Entry 1NJ9 (X-ray diffraction, 2.35 A resolution); this record covers chains L and H.

Chain L:
Molecule: immunoglobulin variable chain
Organism: Mus musculus
Amino-acid sequence (212 residues; numbered 1 to 210 plus 3 insertion-coded residues; 1 number in that range is skipped by the numbering (no residue carries it; nothing is unmodelled there); the number before each row is that of its first residue; a row labelled like 27A-27C holds insertion residues (27A, then the next letters in order)):
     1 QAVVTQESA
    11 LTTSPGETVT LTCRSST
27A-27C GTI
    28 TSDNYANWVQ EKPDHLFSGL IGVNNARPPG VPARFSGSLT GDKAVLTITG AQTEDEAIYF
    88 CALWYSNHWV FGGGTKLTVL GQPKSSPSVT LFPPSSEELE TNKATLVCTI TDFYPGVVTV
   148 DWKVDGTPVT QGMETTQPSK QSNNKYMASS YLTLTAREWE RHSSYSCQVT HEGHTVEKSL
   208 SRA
Disulfide bonds: Cys23-Cys88, Cys135-Cys194
Bound ions: Na+ near Asp41 (its only coordinating residue here)

Chain H:
Molecule: immunoglobulin heavy chain
Organism: Mus musculus
Amino-acid sequence (215 residues; each row starts with the number of its first residue; note: 1 number in that range is skipped by the numbering (no residue carries it; nothing is unmodelled there); a row labelled like 82A-82C holds insertion residues (82A, then the next letters in order)):
     1 EVQLQQSGPE LVKPGASVKV SCKASGYSFT DYNMYWVKQN HGESLEWIAY ID
   52A P
    53 SNGDTFYNQK FQGKATVTLD KSSSTAFMHL
82A-82C NSL
    83 TSEDSAVYYC ARGGGLF
   101 AFWGQGTLVT VSAKTTPPSV YPLAPGSAAQ TNSMVTLGCL VKGYFPEPVT VTWNSGSLSS
   161 GVHTFPAVLQ SDLYTLSSSV TVPSSPRPSE TVTCNVAHPA SSTKVDKKIV PR
Disulfide bonds: Cys22-Cys92, Cys139-Cys194
Bound ions: Na+ site 1 near Trp153 (its only coordinating residue here); Na+ site 2 near Thr203 (its only coordinating residue here); Na+ site 3 near Arg212 (its only coordinating residue here)

How chain L and chain H interact:
Pairs across the interface (70):
  Asn34(L) - Leu98(H)
  Asn34(L) - Phe99(H)  hydrogen bond (side chain-backbone)
  Val36(L) - Phe99(H)
  Val36(L) - Trp103(H)  hydrophobic
  Glu38(L) - Gln39(H)  hydrogen bond
  His42(L) - Tyr91(H)  hydrogen bond (backbone-side chain)
  Phe44(L) - Gln39(H)
  Phe44(L) - Leu45(H)  hydrophobic
  Phe44(L) - Tyr91(H)
  Phe44(L) - Phe102(H)
  Phe44(L) - Trp103(H)  hydrophobic
  Ser45(L) - Ala101(H)
  Ser45(L) - Phe102(H)
  Ser45(L) - Trp103(H)
  Gly46(L) - Phe99(H)  hydrogen bond (backbone-backbone)
  Gly46(L) - Ala101(H)  hydrogen bond (backbone-backbone)
  Gly46(L) - Trp103(H)
  Ile48(L) - Leu98(H)
  Gly49(L) - Gly97(H)
  Gly49(L) - Leu98(H)
  Val50(L) - Gly97(H)  hydrogen bond (backbone-backbone)
  Phe87(L) - Ser44(H)
  Asn94(L) - Trp47(H)
  His95(L) - Trp47(H)
  His95(L) - Asn60(H)
  Trp96(L) - Tyr35(H)
  Trp96(L) - Trp47(H)
  Trp96(L) - Phe99(H)
  Phe98(L) - Val37(H)  hydrophobic
  Phe98(L) - Leu45(H)  hydrophobic
  Phe98(L) - Glu46(H)
  Phe98(L) - Trp47(H)
  Phe98(L) - Phe99(H)  hydrophobic
  Gly100(L) - Ser44(H)  hydrogen bond (backbone-side chain)
  Phe119(L) - Leu123(H)  hydrophobic
  Phe119(L) - Thr136(H)
  Phe119(L) - Leu137(H)
  Phe119(L) - Gly138(H)
  Ser122(L) - Tyr121(H)
  Ser122(L) - Pro122(H)
  Ser122(L) - Arg212(H)
  Ser123(L) - Arg212(H)  hydrogen bond
  Glu124(L) - Tyr121(H)
  Glu124(L) - Pro122(H)
  Glu124(L) - Lys207(H)
  Glu124(L) - Arg212(H)  salt bridge
  Glu125(L) - Tyr121(H)
  Glu125(L) - Leu140(H)
  Glu125(L) - Lys142(H)  salt bridge
  Thr128(L) - Tyr121(H)
  Lys130(L) - Lys142(H)
  Thr132(L) - Leu140(H)
  Val134(L) - Ser177(H)
  Thr136(L) - Phe165(H)
  Ile137(L) - Phe165(H)
  Thr138(L) - His163(H)  hydrogen bond
  Glu161(L) - Val168(H)
  Glu161(L) - Gln170(H)
  Thr163(L) - Pro166(H)
  Gln164(L) - Pro166(H)
  Ser166(L) - Pro166(H)
  Met174(L) - His163(H)
  Met174(L) - Thr164(H)
  Met174(L) - Phe165(H)  hydrophobic
  Ala175(L) - Phe165(H)
  Ser176(L) - Phe165(H)
  Ser176(L) - Ser177(H)
  Tyr178(L) - Leu176(H)  hydrogen bond (side chain-backbone)
  Tyr178(L) - Ser177(H)  hydrogen bond (side chain-backbone)
  Thr180(L) - Gln170(H)  hydrogen bond
Interface residues without a listed pair, chain L (44 interface residues in all): Leu47, Ala89, Trp91, Thr117, Pro120, Asp139, Gln168
Interface residues without a listed pair, chain H (40 interface residues in all): Tyr50, Tyr59, Gln61, Gln105, Ala124, Leu169, Thr175

In short:
44 residues of chain L face 40 of chain H across their interface, with 12 hydrogen bonds and 2 salt bridges.
Polar contacts include Glu124(L)-Arg212(H), Glu125(L)-Lys142(H) and Asn34(L)-Phe99(H).
Chain L is immunoglobulin variable chain and chain H is immunoglobulin heavy chain, both from Mus musculus;
the structure, Cocaine hydrolytic antibody 15A10, was determined by X-ray diffraction.
